PDB entry 1VQN | X-ray diffraction, 2.40 A resolution | chains 0 and 3 of the 33 polymer chains in the assembly

[Chain 0]
Molecule: 23S ribosomal RNA
Organism: Haloarcula marismortui
Sequence (2922 nucleotides; row label = number of the first residue in the row):
     2 UUGGCUACUA UGCCAGCUGG UGGAUUGCUC GGCUCAGGCG CUGAUGAAGG ACGUGCCAAG
    62 CUGCGAUAAG CCAUGGGGAG CCGCACGGAG GCGAAGAACC AUGGAUUUCC GAAUGAGAAU
   122 CUCUCUAACA AUUGCUUCGC GCAAUGAGGA ACCCCGAGAA CUGAAACAUC UCAGUAUCGG
   182 GAGGAACAGA AAACGCAAUG UGAUGUCGUU AGUAACCGCG AGUGAACGCG AUACAGCCCA
   242 AACCGAAGCC CUCACGGGCA AUGUGGUGUC AGGGCUACCU CUCAUCAGCC GACCGUCUCG
   302 ACGAAGUCUC UUGGAACAGA GCGUGAUACA GGGUGACAAC CCCGUACUCG AGACCAGUAC
   362 GACGUGCGGU AGUGCCAGAG UAGCGGGGGU UGGAUAUCCC UCGCGAAUAA CGCAGGCAUC
   422 GACUGCGAAG GCUAAACACA ACCUGAGACC GAUAGUGAAC AAGUAGUGUG AACGAACGCU
   482 GCAAAGUACC CUCAGAAGGG AGGCGAAAUA GAGCAUGAAA UCAGUUGGCG AUCGAGCGAC
   542 AGGGCAUACA AGGUCCCUCG ACGAAUGACC GACGCGCGAG CGUCCAGUAA GACUCACGGG
   602 AAGCCGAUGU UCUGUCGUAC GUUUUGAAAA ACGAGCCAGG GAGUGUGUCU GCAUGGCAAG
   662 UCUAACCGGA GUAUCCGGGG AGGCACAGGG AAACCGACAU GGCCGCAGGG CUUUGCCCGA
   722 GGGCCGCCGU CUUCAAGGGC GGGGAGCCAU GUGGACACGA CCCGAAUCCG GACGAUCUAC
   782 GCAUGGACAA GAUGAAGCGU GCCGAAAGGC ACGUGGAAGU CUGUUAGAGU UGGUGUCCUA
   842 CAAUACCCUC UCGUGAUCUA UGUGUAGGGG UGAAAGGCCC AUCGAGUCCG GCAACAGCUG
   902 GUUCCAAUCG AAACAUGUCG AAGCAUGACC UCCGCCGAGG UAGUCUGUGA GGUAGAGCGA
   962 CCGAUUGGUG UGUCCGCCUC CGAGAGGAGU CGGCACACCU GUCAAACUCC AAACUUACAG
  1022 ACGCCGUUUG ACGCGGGGAU UCCGGUGCGC GGGGUAAGCC UGUGUACCAG GAGGGGAACA
  1082 ACCCAGAGAU AGGUUAAGGU CCCCAAGUGU GGAUUAAGUG UAAUCCUCUG AAGGUGGUCU
  1142 CGAGCCCUAG ACAGCCGGGA GGUGAGCUUA GAAGCAGCUA CCCUCUAAGA AAAGCGUAAC
  1202 AGCUUACCGG CCGAGGUUUG AGGCGCCCAA AAUGAUCGGG ACUCAAAUCC ACCACCGAGA
  1262 CCUGUCCGUA CCACUCAUAC UGGUAAUCGA GUAGAUUGGC GCUCUAAUUG GAUGGAAGUA
  1322 GGGGUGAAAA CUCCUAUGGA CCGAUUAGUG ACGAAAAUCC UGGCCAUAGU AGCAGCGAUA
  1382 GUCGGGUGAG AACCCCGACG GCCUAAUGGA UAAGGGUUCC UCAGCACUGC UGAUCAGCUG
  1442 AGGGUUAGCC GGUCCUAAGU CAUACCGCAA CUCGACUAUG ACGAAAUGGG AAACGGGUUA
  1502 AUAUUCCCGU GCCACUAUGC AGUGAAAGUU GACGCCCUGG GGUCGAUCAC GCUGGGCAUU
  1562 CGCCCAGUCG AACCGUCCAA CUCCGUGGAA GCCGUAAUGG CAGGAAGCGG ACGAACGGCG
  1622 GCAUAGGGAA ACGUGAUUCA ACCUGGGGCC CAUGAAAAGA CGAGCAUAGU GUCCGUACCG
  1682 AGAACCGACA CAGGUGUCCA UGGCGGCGAA AGCCAAGGCC UGUCGGGAGC AACCAACGUU
  1742 AGGGAAUUCG GCAAGUUAGU CCCGUACCUU CGGAAGAAGG GAUGCCUGCU CCGGAACGGA
  1802 GCAGGUCGCA GUGACUCGGA AGCUCGGACU GUCUAGUAAC AACAUAGGUG ACCGCAAAUC
  1862 CGCAAGGACU CGUACGGUCA CUGAAUCCUG CCCAGUGCAG GUAUCUGAAC ACCUCGUACA
  1922 AGAGGACGAA GGACCUGUCA ACGGCGGGGG UAACUAUGAC CCUCUUAAGG UAGCGUAGUA
  1982 CCUUGCCGCA UCAGUAGCGG CUUGCAUGAA UGGAUUAACC AGAGCUUCAC UGUCCCAACG
  2042 UUGGGCCCGG UGAACUGUAC AUUCCAGUGC GGAGUCUGGA GACACCCAGG GGGAAGCGAA
  2102 GACCCUAUGG AGCUUUACUG CAGGCUGUCG CUGAGACGUG GUCGCCGAUG UGCAGCAUAG
  2162 GUAGGAGACA CUACACAGGU ACCCGCGCUA GCGGGCCACC GAGUCAACAG UGAAAUACUA
  2222 CCCGUCGGUG ACUGCGACUC UCACUCCGGG AGGAGGACAC CGAUAGCCGG GCAGUUUGAC
  2282 UGGGGCGGUA CGCGCUCGAA AAGAUAUCGA GCGCGCCCUA UGGCUAUCUC AGCCGGGACA
  2342 GAGACCCGGC GAAGAGUGCA AGAGCAAAAG AUAGCUUGAC AGUGUUCUUC CCAACGAGGA
  2402 ACGCUGACGC GAAAGCGUGG UCUAGCGAAC CAAUUAGCCU GCUUGAUGCG GGCAAUUGAU
  2462 GACAGAAAAG CUACCCUAGG GAUAACAGAG UCGUCACUCG CAAGAGCACA UAUCGACCGA
  2522 GUGGCUUGCU ACCUCGAUGU CGGUUCCCUC CAUCCUGCCC GUGCAGAAGC GGGCAAGGGU
  2582 GAGGUUGUUC GCCUAUUAAA GGAGGUCGUG AGCUGGGUUU AGACCGUCGU GAGACAGGUC
  2642 GGCUGCUAUC UACUGGGUGU GUAAUGGUGU CUGACAAGAA CGACCGUAUA GUACGAGAGG
  2702 AACUACGGUU GGUGGCCACU GGUGUACCGG UUGUUCGAGA GAGCACGUGC CGGGUAGCCA
  2762 CGCCACACGG GGUAAGAGCU GAACGCAUCU AAGCUCGAAA CCCACUUGGA AAAGAGACAC
  2822 CGCCGAGGUC CCGCGUACAA GACGCGGUCG AUAGACUCGG GGUGUGCGCG UCGAGGUAAC
  2882 GAGACGUUAA GCCCACGAGC ACUAACAGAC CAAAGCCAUC AU
Unresolved in the structure: 2-9, 126-127, 715, 971-998, 1560, 1952-1963, 2137-2236, 2339-2343, 2665-2666, 2915-2923
Modified residues: 1MA (6-hydro-1-methyladenosine-5'-monophosphate) at position 628, OMU (o2'-methyluridine 5'-monophosphate) at position 2587, OMG (o2'-methylguanosine-5'-monophosphate) at position 2588, UR3 (3-methyluridine-5'-monophoshate) at position 2619, PSU (pseudouridine-5'-monophosphate) at position 2621
Bound ions: Na+ site 1: U12 (together with Sr2+) (shared with 1 residue of chain R); Mg2+ site 1 near G28 (its only coordinating residue here); Sr2+ site 1: G33, C34, U457; Na+ site 2: C40, C443; Na+ site 3: G56, A59, G61; Na+ site 4: G66, U107, U108; Sr2+ site 2: G84, C85 (shared with 1 residue of chain T); Sr2+ site 3: C85, A86, C87 (shared with 1 residue of chain T); Mg2+ site 2: U115, G118; Na+ site 5: C130, U146; Na+ site 6: C141, G142; Sr2+ site 4: G147, A183 (shared with 1 residue of chain M); 79 more Mg2+ sites not listed; 2 more K+ sites not listed; 57 more Na+ sites not listed; 86 more Sr2+ sites not listed

[Chain 3]
Name: 50S ribosomal protein L44E
Organism: Haloarcula marismortui
UniProt: P32411 (RL44_HALMA); residues 1-92 here = UniProt positions 1-92
Chain sequence (92 residues; row label = number of the first residue in the row):
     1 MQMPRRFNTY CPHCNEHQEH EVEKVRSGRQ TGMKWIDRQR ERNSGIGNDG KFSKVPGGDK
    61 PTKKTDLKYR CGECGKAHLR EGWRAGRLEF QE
Bound ions: Cd2+: Cys11, Cys14, Cys71, Cys74; Sr2+ site 1: Arg42 (shared with U391(0) of chain 0); Sr2+ site 2: Gly45, Gly47, Asp49; Sr2+ site 3: Asp59 (shared with U2461(0) of chain 0)

[Interface between chain 0 and chain 3]
Residue-residue contacts (121):
  A169(0) - Asn48(3)  hydrogen bond to the sugar
  U170(0) - Asn48(3)  sugar contact
  U170(0) - Asp49(3)  sugar contact
  U170(0) - Gly50(3)  hydrogen bond to the sugar
  C218(0) - Trp35(3)  phosphate contact
  C218(0) - Gln39(3)  hydrogen bond to the phosphate
  C218(0) - Asn43(3)  hydrogen bond to the phosphate
  G219(0) - Gln39(3)  hydrogen bond to the phosphate
  G219(0) - Lys51(3)  phosphate contact
  G219(0) - Lys54(3)  sugar contact
  C220(0) - Trp35(3)  base contact
  C220(0) - Lys51(3)  salt bridge to the phosphate
  G389(0) - Ile46(3)  phosphate contact
  G390(0) - Gly45(3)  phosphate contact
  G390(0) - Ile46(3)  hydrogen bond to the phosphate
  A395(0) - Trp35(3)  sugar contact
  A395(0) - Arg42(3)  hydrogen bond to the phosphate
  U396(0) - Trp35(3)  phosphate contact
  U396(0) - Arg38(3)  salt bridge to the phosphate
  U396(0) - Arg42(3)  salt bridge to the phosphate
  C735(0) - Asn15(3)  hydrogen bond to the base
  A1922(0) - Met33(3)  base contact
  G1923(0) - Thr31(3)  hydrogen bond to the sugar
  G1923(0) - Met33(3)  sugar contact
  A1924(0) - Arg29(3)  phosphate contact
  G1925(0) - Arg29(3)  salt bridge to the phosphate
  U2120(0) - Asn48(3)  hydrogen bond to the sugar
  U2120(0) - Ser53(3)  phosphate contact
  G2121(0) - Gly47(3)  hydrogen bond to the phosphate
  G2121(0) - Asn48(3)  phosphate contact
  G2121(0) - Ser53(3)  hydrogen bond to the phosphate
  C2122(0) - Ile46(3)  phosphate contact
  C2122(0) - Gly47(3)  hydrogen bond to the phosphate
  G2316(0) - Pro61(3)  sugar contact
  C2317(0) - Pro61(3)  phosphate contact
  C2317(0) - Thr62(3)  hydrogen bond to the phosphate
  C2317(0) - Arg84(3)  salt bridge to the phosphate
  C2318(0) - Ala85(3)  phosphate contact
  C2318(0) - Gly86(3)  hydrogen bond to the phosphate
  C2319(0) - Met1(3)  hydrogen bond to the phosphate
  U2320(0) - Met1(3)  phosphate contact
  U2320(0) - Gln2(3)  hydrogen bond to the phosphate
  U2320(0) - Pro4(3)  sugar contact
  U2320(0) - Gln91(3)  hydrogen bond to the sugar
  A2321(0) - Gln91(3)  hydrogen bond to the phosphate
  U2378(0) - Phe7(3)  sugar contact
  U2378(0) - Asn8(3)  hydrogen bond to the phosphate
  G2379(0) - Thr9(3)  hydrogen bond to the phosphate
  G2379(0) - His17(3)  salt bridge to the phosphate
  A2380(0) - Met1(3)  base contact
  C2381(0) - Thr9(3)  sugar contact
  C2381(0) - Tyr10(3)  sugar contact
  C2381(0) - Arg80(3)  phosphate contact
  A2382(0) - Tyr10(3)  sugar contact
  A2382(0) - Pro12(3)  sugar contact
  A2382(0) - Arg80(3)  phosphate contact
  G2407(0) - Tyr10(3)  hydrogen bond to the sugar
  G2407(0) - Asn15(3)  hydrogen bond to the sugar
  A2408(0) - Tyr10(3)  sugar contact
  A2408(0) - Asn15(3)  sugar contact
  A2408(0) - Glu16(3)  sugar contact
  A2408(0) - His17(3)  hydrogen bond to the sugar
  C2409(0) - His17(3)  hydrogen bond to the sugar
  G2426(0) - Arg84(3)  phosphate contact
  C2427(0) - Lys60(3)  base contact
  C2427(0) - Arg84(3)  salt bridge to the phosphate
  G2428(0) - Lys60(3)  hydrogen bond to the base
  G2428(0) - Lys64(3)  salt bridge to the phosphate
  G2428(0) - Arg84(3)  salt bridge to the phosphate
  C2431(0) - Lys51(3)  hydrogen bond to the sugar
  C2432(0) - Ile36(3)  phosphate contact
  A2433(0) - Gln30(3)  hydrogen bond to the sugar
  A2433(0) - Lys34(3)  phosphate contact
  A2433(0) - Ile36(3)  phosphate contact
  A2434(0) - Ser27(3)  sugar contact
  A2434(0) - Gly28(3)  hydrogen bond to the sugar
  A2434(0) - Lys34(3)  phosphate contact
  U2435(0) - Val25(3)  sugar contact
  U2435(0) - Gly28(3)  phosphate contact
  U2435(0) - Lys68(3)  hydrogen bond to the phosphate
  U2435(0) - Leu79(3)  base contact
  U2436(0) - Lys68(3)  salt bridge to the phosphate
  U2436(0) - Ala77(3)  hydrogen bond to the sugar
  U2436(0) - His78(3)  sugar contact
  U2436(0) - Leu79(3)  sugar contact
  A2437(0) - His13(3)  sugar contact
  A2437(0) - Arg70(3)  salt bridge to the phosphate
  A2437(0) - Lys76(3)  phosphate contact
  A2437(0) - Ala77(3)  hydrogen bond to the phosphate
  G2438(0) - Lys76(3)  salt bridge to the phosphate
  C2450(0) - Met33(3)  phosphate contact
  G2451(0) - Thr31(3)  hydrogen bond to the phosphate
  G2451(0) - Met33(3)  phosphate contact
  G2451(0) - Lys34(3)  salt bridge to the phosphate
  G2451(0) - Trp35(3)  phosphate contact
  G2451(0) - Arg38(3)  hydrogen bond to the sugar
  G2452(0) - Trp35(3)  hydrogen bond to the phosphate
  A2456(0) - Leu79(3)  base contact
  U2457(0) - Arg80(3)  hydrogen bond to the sugar
  U2457(0) - Glu81(3)  phosphate contact
  U2457(0) - Gly82(3)  phosphate contact
  U2458(0) - Lys64(3)  phosphate contact
  U2458(0) - Thr65(3)  sugar contact
  U2458(0) - Asp66(3)  sugar contact
  U2458(0) - Glu81(3)  phosphate contact
  U2458(0) - Gly82(3)  hydrogen bond to the phosphate
  G2459(0) - Lys63(3)  hydrogen bond to the phosphate
  G2459(0) - Lys64(3)  hydrogen bond to the phosphate
  A2460(0) - Gly58(3)  sugar contact
  A2460(0) - Asp59(3)  phosphate contact
  A2460(0) - Lys60(3)  hydrogen bond to the phosphate
  A2460(0) - Lys63(3)  salt bridge to the phosphate
  U2461(0) - Gly58(3)  phosphate contact
  U2461(0) - Asp59(3)  hydrogen bond to the phosphate
  U2461(0) - Lys60(3)  salt bridge to the phosphate
  G2462(0) - Lys60(3)  hydrogen bond to the base
  G2462(0) - Pro61(3)  base contact
  A2468(0) - Asn48(3)  base contact
  A2468(0) - Gly50(3)  hydrogen bond to the base
  A2468(0) - Ser53(3)  base contact
  A2468(0) - Lys54(3)  salt bridge to the phosphate
Other interface residues (no listed pair), chain 0 (54 interface residues in all): A2467
Other interface residues (no listed pair), chain 3 (61 interface residues in all): Met3, Arg26, Gly32, Trp83

[Summary]
The interface between chain 0 and chain 3 involves 54 residues on one side and 61 on the other, with 43
hydrogen bonds and 16 salt bridges. Polar contacts include C735(0)-Asn15(3), G2428(0)-Lys60(3) and
G2462(0)-Lys60(3). G33(0), C34(0) and U457(0) form the Sr2+ site 1.
Here chain 0 is 23S ribosomal RNA and chain 3 is 50S ribosomal protein L44E, both from Haloarcula marismortui.
Entry 1VQN (The structure of CC-HPMN AND CCA-PHE-CAP-BIO bound to the large ribosomal subunit of haloarcula
marismortui) was determined by X-ray diffraction together with 1VQ6 and 1VQ7 from the same study.
